6UU3 - chains CCC and 222 of the 9 polymer chains in the assembly; structure by X-ray diffraction, 4.00 A resolution (low resolution: residue-level contacts below are approximate; hydrogen-bond / salt-bridge calls are withheld).

[Chain CCC]
Name: DNA-directed RNA polymerase subunit beta
Organism: Escherichia coli
Notes: EC 2.7.7.6
UniProt: P0A8V4 (RPOB_ECO57); residue numbers follow UniProt; this construct covers 1-1342
Amino-acid sequence (1342 residues; each row starts with the number of its first residue):
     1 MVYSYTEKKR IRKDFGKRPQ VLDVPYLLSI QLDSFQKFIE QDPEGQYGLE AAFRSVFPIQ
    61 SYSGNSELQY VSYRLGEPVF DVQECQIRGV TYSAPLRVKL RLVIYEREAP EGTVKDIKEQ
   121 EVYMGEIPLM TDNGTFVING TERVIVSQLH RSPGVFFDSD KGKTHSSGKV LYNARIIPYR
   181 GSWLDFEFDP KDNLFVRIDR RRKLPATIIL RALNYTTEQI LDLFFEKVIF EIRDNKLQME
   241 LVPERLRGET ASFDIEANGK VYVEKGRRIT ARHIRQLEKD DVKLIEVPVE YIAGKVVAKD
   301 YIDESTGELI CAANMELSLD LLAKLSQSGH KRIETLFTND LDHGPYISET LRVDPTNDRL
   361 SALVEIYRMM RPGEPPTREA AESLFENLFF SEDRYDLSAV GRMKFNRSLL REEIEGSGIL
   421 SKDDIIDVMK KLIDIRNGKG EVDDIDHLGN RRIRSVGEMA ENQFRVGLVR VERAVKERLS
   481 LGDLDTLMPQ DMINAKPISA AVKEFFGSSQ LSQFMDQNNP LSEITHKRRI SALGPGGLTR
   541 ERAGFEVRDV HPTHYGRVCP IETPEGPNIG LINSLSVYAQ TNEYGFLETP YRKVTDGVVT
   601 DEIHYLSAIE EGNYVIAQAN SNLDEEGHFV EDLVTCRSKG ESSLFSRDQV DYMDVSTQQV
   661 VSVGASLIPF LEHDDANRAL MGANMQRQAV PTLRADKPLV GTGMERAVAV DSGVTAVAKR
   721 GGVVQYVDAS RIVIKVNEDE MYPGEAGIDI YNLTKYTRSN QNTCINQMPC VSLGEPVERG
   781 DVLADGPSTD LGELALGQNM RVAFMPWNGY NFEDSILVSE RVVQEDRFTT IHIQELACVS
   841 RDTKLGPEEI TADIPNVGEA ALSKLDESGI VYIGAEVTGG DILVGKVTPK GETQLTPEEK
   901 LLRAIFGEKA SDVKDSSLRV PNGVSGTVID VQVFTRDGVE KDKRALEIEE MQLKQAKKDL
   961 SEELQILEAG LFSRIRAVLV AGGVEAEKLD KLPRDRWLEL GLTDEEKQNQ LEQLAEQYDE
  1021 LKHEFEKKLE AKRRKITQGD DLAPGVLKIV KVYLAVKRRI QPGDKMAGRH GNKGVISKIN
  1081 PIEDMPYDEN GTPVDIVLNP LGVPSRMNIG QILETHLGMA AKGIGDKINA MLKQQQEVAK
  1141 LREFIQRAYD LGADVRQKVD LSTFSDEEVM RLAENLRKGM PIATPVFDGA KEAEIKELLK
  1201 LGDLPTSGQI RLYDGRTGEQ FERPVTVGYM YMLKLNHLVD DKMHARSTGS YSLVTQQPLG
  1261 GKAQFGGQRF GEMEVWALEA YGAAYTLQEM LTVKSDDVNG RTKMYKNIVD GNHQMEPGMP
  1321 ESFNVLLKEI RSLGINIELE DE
Not modelled in the structure: 1
Residues lining bound ligands:
  - CTP: Arg678, Met681, Asp814, Lys1073, Arg1106
  - D4M ([(5R)-5-(5-methyl-2,4-dioxo-3,4-dihydropyrimidin-1(2h)-yl)-2,5-dihydrofuran-2-yl]methyl dihydrogen phosphate): Glu565, Lys1065, Lys1073

[Chain 222]
Molecule: Synthetic DNA 50-MER (promoter template strand)
Sequence (50 nucleotides; row label = number of the first residue in the row):
     3 TCCGCGTCAG ACTCGTAGGA TTATAGCATA CGTGAGGTGG GATGTCAAGG
Not modelled in the structure: 39-52

[Chain CCC / chain 222 interface]
Contacting residue pairs (24):
  Asn139(CCC) with DG20(222); DG21(222)
  Arg143(CCC) with DG20(222)
  His165(CCC) with DC5(222)
  Arg202(CCC) with DG6(222)
  Arg470(CCC) with DT24(222)
  Asn494(CCC) with DA25(222)
  Lys496(CCC) with DT24(222)
  Ser499(CCC) with DT23(222)
  Ala500(CCC) with DT23(222)
  Lys503(CCC) with DA22(222); DT23(222)
  Glu504(CCC) with DA22(222)
  Phe514(CCC) with DA19(222)
  Gly1261(CCC) with DC16(222)
  Lys1262(CCC) with DC16(222); DG17(222)
  Ala1263(CCC) with DG17(222)
  Gln1268(CCC) with DT15(222); DC16(222)
  Arg1269(CCC) with DC14(222); DT15(222)
  Gly1271(CCC) with DC14(222)
  Met1273(CCC) with DA13(222)
Other interface residues (no listed pair), chain CCC (22 interface residues in all): Gly1267, Glu1272, Glu1274

[Overview]
22 residues of chain CCC face 14 of chain 222 across their interface. Bound to chain CCC: CTP and compound
D4M.
Here chain CCC is DNA-directed RNA polymerase subunit beta (Escherichia coli) and chain 222 is Synthetic DNA
50-MER (promoter template strand). Entry 6UU3 (E. coli sigma-S transcription initiation complex with a 4-nt
RNA and a CTP ("Old" crystal soaked ...) was determined by X-ray diffraction (same publication as 6UTV, 6UTW,
6UTX, 6UTY, 6UTZ, 6UU0 and 11 further entries).
